PDB entry 8HAK | electron microscopy, 4.50 A resolution (low resolution: residue-level contacts below are approximate; hydrogen-bond / salt-bridge calls are withheld) | chains H and K of the 11 polymer chains in the assembly

[Chain H]
Name: Histone H2B type 1-J
Organism: Homo sapiens
Reference sequence: P06899 (H2B1J_HUMAN); residues 1-125 here correspond to UniProt positions 2-126 (UniProt number = residue number + 1)
Amino-acid sequence (125 residues; each row starts with the number of its first residue):
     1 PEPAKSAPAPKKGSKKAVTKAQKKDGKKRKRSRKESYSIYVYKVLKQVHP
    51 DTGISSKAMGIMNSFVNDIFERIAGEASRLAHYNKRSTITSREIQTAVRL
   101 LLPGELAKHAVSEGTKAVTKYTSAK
Not modelled in the structure: 1-29, 125
Swiss-Prot annotation at these positions:
  - modified residue: Pro1 (N-acetylproline), Glu2 (ADP-ribosyl glutamic acid), Lys5 (N6-(2-hydroxyisobutyryl)lysine), Ser6 (ADP-ribosylserine), Lys11 (N6-(beta-hydroxybutyryl)lysine), Lys12 (N6-(2-hydroxyisobutyryl)lysine), Ser14 (Phosphoserine), Lys15 (N6-acetyllysine), Lys16 (N6-(beta-hydroxybutyryl)lysine), Lys20 (N6-(2-hydroxyisobutyryl)lysine), Lys23 (N6-(2-hydroxyisobutyryl)lysine), Lys24 (N6-(2-hydroxyisobutyryl)lysine), Lys34 (N6-(2-hydroxyisobutyryl)lysine), Glu35 (PolyADP-ribosyl glutamic acid), Ser36 (Phosphoserine), Lys43 (N6-(2-hydroxyisobutyryl)lysine), Lys46 (N6-(2-hydroxyisobutyryl)lysine), Lys57 (N6,N6-dimethyllysine), Arg79 (Dimethylated arginine), Lys85 (N6,N6,N6-trimethyllysine) and 6 more in UniProt
  - glycosylation: Ser112 (O-linked (GlcNAc) serine)
  - cross-link (Glycyl lysine isopeptide (Lys-Gly)): Lys5 (interchain with G-Cter in SUMO2), Lys20 (interchain with G-Cter in SUMO2), Lys34 (interchain with G-Cter in ubiquitin), Lys120 (interchain with G-Cter in ubiquitin)

[Chain K]
Molecule: 180-nt DNA strand
Organism: Homo sapiens
Sequence (180 nucleotides; numbered 1 to 180; the number before each row is that of its first residue):
     1 ATCCGTCCGTTACCGCCATCAATATCCACCTGCAGATTCTACCAAAAGTG
    51 TATTTGGAAACTGCTCCATCAAAAGGCATGTTCAGCTGAATTCAGCTGAA
   101 CATGCCTTTTGATGGAGCAGTTTCCAAATACACTTTTGGTAGAATCTGCA
   151 GGTGGATATTGATGGCGGTAACGGACGGAT
Not modelled in the structure: 1-17, 163-180

[Interface between chain H and chain K]
Contacting residue pairs (13):
  Arg31(H) with DT140(K); DA141(K)
  Ser32(H) with DT140(K)
  Arg33(H) with DG139(K); DT140(K)
  Lys34(H) with DG139(K); DT140(K)
  Glu35(H) with DG138(K); DG139(K)
  Ser36(H) with DG139(K)
  Ile39(H) with DG138(K); DG139(K)
  Tyr40(H) with DG138(K)
Interface residues without a listed pair, chain H (11 interface residues in all): Ser38, Thr88, Thr90
Interface residues without a listed pair, chain K (5 interface residues in all): DA128

[Summary]
11 residues of chain H and 5 residues of chain K are in contact.
Here chain H is Histone H2B type 1-J and chain K is a 180-nt DNA strand, both from Homo sapiens. Entry 8HAK
(Cryo-EM structure of the p300 catalytic core bound to the H4K12acK16ac nucleosome, class 4 (4.5 angstrom ...)
was determined by electron microscopy, deposited together with 8HAG, 8HAH, 8HAI, 8HAJ, 8HAL, 8HAM and 8HAN.
